Entry 6TPD (X-ray diffraction, 1.99 A resolution); this record covers chain A.

Chain A:
Name: Tyrosine-protein kinase JAK2
Organism: Homo sapiens
Notes: EC 2.7.10.2; engineered mutation(s): Y1007F/Y1008F
UniProtKB: O60674 (JAK2_HUMAN); residue numbers follow UniProt; this construct covers 842-1130
Sequence (289 residues; row label = number of the first residue in the row):
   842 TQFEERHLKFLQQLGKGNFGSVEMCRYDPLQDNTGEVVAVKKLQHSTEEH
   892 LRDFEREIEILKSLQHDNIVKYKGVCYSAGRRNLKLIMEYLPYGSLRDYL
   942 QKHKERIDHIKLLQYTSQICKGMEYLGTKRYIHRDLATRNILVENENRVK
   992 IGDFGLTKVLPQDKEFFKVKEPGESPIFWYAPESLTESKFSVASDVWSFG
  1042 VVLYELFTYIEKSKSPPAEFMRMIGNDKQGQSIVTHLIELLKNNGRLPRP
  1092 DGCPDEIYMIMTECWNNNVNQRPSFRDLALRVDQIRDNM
Construct notes: conflict Phe1007 (Tyr in O60674), Phe1008 (Tyr in O60674), Ser1073 (Met in O60674), Thr1076 (Phe in O60674)
Swiss-Prot annotation at these positions:
  - active site: Asp976 (Proton acceptor)
  - binding site (ATP): Leu855 to Val863, Lys882
  - modified residue (Phosphotyrosine): Tyr868, Tyr966, Tyr972
  - mutagenesis: Lys882 (K882E: Loss of ability to up-regulate potassium voltage-gated channel activity of KCNA3)
Ligand contacts: QZ8 (3-methyl-4-phenyl-2,7-dihydropyrazolo[3,4-b]pyridin-6-one): Leu855, Gly856, Lys857, Gly858, Val863, Ala880, Met929, Glu930, Tyr931, Leu932, Gly935, Leu983

Summary:
Chain A binds compound QZ8. UniProt lists active-site residue Asp976, 10 ATP-binding residues and one
mutagenesis site.
Chain A is Tyrosine-protein kinase JAK2 (Homo sapiens); the structure, Fragment-based discovery of
pyrazolopyridones as JAK1 inhibitors with excellent subtype selectivity, was determined by X-ray diffraction,
deposited together with 6TPE and 6TPF.
